PDB entry 7LYA | electron microscopy, 2.91 A resolution | chains A and J of the 10 polymer chains in the assembly

[Chain A]
Name: Histone H3.1
Source organism: Homo sapiens
UniProt: P68431 (H31_HUMAN); residues 0-135 here correspond to UniProt positions 1-136 (UniProt number = residue number + 1)
Sequence (140 residues; numbered -4 to 135; the number before each row is that of its first residue; numbers below 1 keep their minus sign (Gly-4 is residue -4)):
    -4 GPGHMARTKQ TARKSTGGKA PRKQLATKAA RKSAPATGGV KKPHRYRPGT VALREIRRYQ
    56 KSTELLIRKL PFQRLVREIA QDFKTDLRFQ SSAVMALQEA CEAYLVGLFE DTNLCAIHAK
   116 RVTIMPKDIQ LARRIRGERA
Disordered / not traced: -4 to 36
Construct notes: expression tag (-4 to -1)
UniProt features mapped onto this chain:
  - modified residue: Arg2 (Asymmetric dimethylarginine), Thr3 (Phosphothreonine), Lys4 (Allysine), Gln5 (5-glutamyl dopamine), Thr6 (Phosphothreonine), Arg8 (Citrulline), Lys9 (N6,N6,N6-trimethyllysine), Ser10 (ADP-ribosylserine), Thr11 (Phosphothreonine), Lys14 (N6-(2-hydroxyisobutyryl)lysine), Arg17 (Asymmetric dimethylarginine), Lys18 (N6-(2-hydroxyisobutyryl)lysine), Lys23 (N6-(2-hydroxyisobutyryl)lysine), Arg26 (Citrulline), Lys27 (N6,N6,N6-trimethyllysine), Ser28 (ADP-ribosylserine), Lys36 (N6,N6,N6-trimethyllysine), Lys37 (N6-methyllysine), Tyr41 (Phosphotyrosine), Lys56 (N6,N6,N6-trimethyllysine) and 8 more in UniProt
  - lipidation: Lys18 (N6-decanoyllysine)

[Chain J]
Molecule: 147-nt DNA strand
Source organism: Homo sapiens
Sequence (147 nucleotides; each row starts with the number of its first residue; numbers below 1 keep their minus sign (DA-73 is residue -73)):
   -73 ATCGGATGTA TATATCTGAC ACGTGCCTGG AGACTAGGGA GTAATCCCCT TGGCGGTTAA
   -13 AACGCGGGGG ACAGCGCGTA CGTGCGTTTA AGCGGTGCTA GAGCTGTCTA CGACCAATTG
    47 AGCGGCCTCG GCACCGGGAT TCTCGAT
Disordered / not traced: -73

[Chain A / chain J interface]
Residue-residue contacts (24):
  His39(A) - DT-67(J)  sugar contact
  Arg40(A) - DG8(J)  base contact
  Arg40(A) - DT9(J)  hydrogen bond to the base
  Arg40(A) - DG10(J)  hydrogen bond to the sugar
  Tyr41(A) - DT-67(J)  phosphate contact
  Tyr41(A) - DG-66(J)  sugar contact
  Tyr41(A) - DG10(J)  hydrogen bond to the phosphate
  Pro43(A) - DG8(J)  phosphate contact
  Pro43(A) - DT9(J)  sugar contact
  Gly44(A) - DG8(J)  phosphate contact
  Gly44(A) - DT9(J)  hydrogen bond to the phosphate
  Thr45(A) - DT9(J)  phosphate contact
  Val46(A) - DT9(J)  hydrogen bond to the phosphate
  Val46(A) - DG10(J)  phosphate contact
  Ala47(A) - DT9(J)  hydrogen bond to the phosphate
  Arg49(A) - DG-66(J)  sugar contact
  Arg49(A) - DT-65(J)  phosphate contact
  Lys56(A) - DA-64(J)  salt bridge to the phosphate
  Arg63(A) - DA17(J)  phosphate contact
  Arg63(A) - DG18(J)  salt bridge to the phosphate
  Lys64(A) - DG18(J)  hydrogen bond to the phosphate
  Leu65(A) - DG18(J)  hydrogen bond to the phosphate
  Arg69(A) - DA17(J)  salt bridge to the phosphate
  Arg83(A) - DG27(J)  sugar contact
Interface residues without a listed pair, chain A (18 interface residues in all): Arg42, Pro66, Lys115
Interface residues without a listed pair, chain J (13 interface residues in all): DA-68, DA-1, DA26

[Overview]
The interface between chain A and chain J involves 18 residues on one side and 13 on the other, with 8
hydrogen bonds and 3 salt bridges. Polar pairs include Arg40(A)-DT9(J), Arg40(A)-DG10(J) and Tyr41(A)-DG10(J).
Here chain A is Histone H3.1 and chain J is a 147-nt DNA strand, both from Homo sapiens. Entry 7LYA (Cryo-EM
structure of the human nucleosome core particle with linked histone proteins H2A and H2B) was determined by
electron microscopy, deposited together with 7LYB.
